5TYF - chains A and D of the 4 polymer chains in the assembly; structure by X-ray diffraction, 1.97 A resolution.

# Chain A
Molecule: DNA-directed DNA/RNA polymerase mu
From: Homo sapiens
Notes: EC 2.7.7.7
Reference sequence: Q9NP87 (DPOLM_HUMAN); numbering as in UniProt; present here: 132-397, 410-494
Amino-acid sequence (356 residues; numbered 127 to 494; 12 numbers in that range are skipped by the numbering (no residue carries them; nothing is unmodelled there); the number before each row is that of its first residue):
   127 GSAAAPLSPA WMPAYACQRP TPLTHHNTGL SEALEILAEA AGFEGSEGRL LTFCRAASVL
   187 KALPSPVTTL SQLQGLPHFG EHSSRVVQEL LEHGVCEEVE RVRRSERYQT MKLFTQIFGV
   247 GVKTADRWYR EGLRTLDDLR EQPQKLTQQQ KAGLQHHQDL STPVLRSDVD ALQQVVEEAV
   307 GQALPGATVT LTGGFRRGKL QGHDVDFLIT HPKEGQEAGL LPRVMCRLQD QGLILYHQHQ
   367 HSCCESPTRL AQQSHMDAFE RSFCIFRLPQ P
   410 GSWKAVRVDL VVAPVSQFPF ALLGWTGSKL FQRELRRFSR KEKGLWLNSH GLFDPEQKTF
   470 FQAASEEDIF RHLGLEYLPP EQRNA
Not modelled in the structure: 127-136, 365-383
Glycans and other covalent adducts: 2,3-dihydroxy-1,4-dithiobutane (DTT) linked to Cys-180
Construct notes: expression tag (127-131); conflict Gly-410 (Pro in Q9NP87)
Metal / ion sites: Na+ site 1: Thr-241, Ile-243, Val-246 (shared with 1 residue of chain P); Mg2+: Asp-330, Asp-332 (together with glycolic acid) (shared with 1 residue of chain P); Na+ site 2: Asp-330, Asp-332, Asp-418 (shared with 2 residues of chain P)
Small-molecule neighbours: glycolic acid (GOA): Gly-319, Gly-320, Arg-323, Asp-330, Asp-332
Swiss-Prot annotation at these positions:
  - region: Arg-323 to Asp-332 (Involved in ssDNA binding)
  - binding site (Mg(2+)): Asp-330, Asp-332, Asp-418
  - site: Gly-433 (Responsible for the low discrimination between dNTP and rNTP)

# Chain D
Molecule: 4-nt DNA strand
Sequence (4 nucleotides; numbered 1 to 4; the number before each row is that of its first residue):
     1 GCCG

# Chain A / chain D interface
Residue-residue contacts (14; chain A residue first):
  Ala-140(A) with DG4(D), phosphate contact
  Gly-174(A) with DG1(D), hydrogen bond to the base
  Arg-175(A) with DG1(D), salt bridge to the phosphate
  Thr-178(A) with DG1(D), hydrogen bond to the base; DC2(D), sugar contact
  Phe-179(A) with DG1(D), sugar contact
  Pro-203(A) with DC3(D), phosphate contact
  His-204(A) with DC2(D), phosphate contact; DC3(D), hydrogen bond to the phosphate
  Gly-206(A) with DC2(D), hydrogen bond to the phosphate
  Glu-207(A) with DC2(D), hydrogen bond to the phosphate
  His-208(A) with DG1(D), salt bridge to the phosphate; DC2(D), hydrogen bond to the phosphate
  Ser-209(A) with DC2(D), hydrogen bond to the phosphate
Interface residues without a listed pair, chain A (14 interface residues in all): Arg-181, Leu-202, Phe-205

# Overview
14 residues of chain A and 4 residues of chain D are in contact; the contacts include 7 hydrogen bonds and 2
salt bridges. Polar contacts include Gly-174(A)/DG1(D), Thr-178(A)/DG1(D) and His-204(A)/DC3(D). Ligands of
chain A: glycolic acid. UniProt lists 3 Mg2+-binding residues on chain A.
Chain A is DNA-directed DNA/RNA polymerase mu (Homo sapiens) and chain D is a 4-nt DNA strand; the structure,
DNA Polymerase Mu Product Complex, 10 mM Mg2+ (270 min), was determined by X-ray diffraction together with
5TXX, 5TXZ, 5TYB, 5TYC, 5TYD, 5TYE and 7 further entries from the same study.
